7YL7 - chains F and K of the 12 polymer chains in the assembly; structure by electron microscopy, 3.30 A resolution.

[Chain F (and K)]
Molecule: Islet amyloid polypeptide
Notes: chain K of this document is another copy of the same molecule, construct and numbering; everything in this record applies to it too
UniProtKB: P10997 (IAPP_HUMAN); residues 1-37 here correspond to UniProt positions 34-70 (UniProt number = residue number + 33)
Sequence (37 residues; each row starts with the number of its first residue):
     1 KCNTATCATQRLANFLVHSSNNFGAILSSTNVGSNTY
Modified / non-standard residues: Tyr-37 (L-tyrosinamide; TYC)
Disulfide bonds: Cys-2/Cys-7

[Chain F / chain K interface]
Pairs across the interface (4):
  Leu-16(F) / Asn-21(K)
  Leu-16(F) / Phe-23(K)  hydrophobic
  His-18(F) / Phe-23(K)
  Val-32(F) / Leu-27(K)  hydrophobic
Also at the interface, not in a pair above, chain F (4 interface residues in all): Gln-10
Also at the interface, not in a pair above, chain K (4 interface residues in all): Phe-15

[In short]
Chain F and chain K each contribute 4 residues to their interface.
Chain F and chain K are both Islet amyloid polypeptide; the structure, Structure of hIAPP-TF-type3, was
determined by electron microscopy, deposited together with 7YKW, 7YL0 and 7YL3.
